PDB entry 2V0U | X-ray diffraction, 1.40 A resolution | chain A

== Chain A ==
Name: NPH1-1
From: Avena sativa
Notes: fragment: light, oxygen, voltage domain, residues 404-546
UniProt: O49003 (O49003_AVESA); residues 404-546 here = UniProt positions 404-546
Amino-acid sequence (146 residues; numbered 401 to 546; the number before each row is that of its first residue):
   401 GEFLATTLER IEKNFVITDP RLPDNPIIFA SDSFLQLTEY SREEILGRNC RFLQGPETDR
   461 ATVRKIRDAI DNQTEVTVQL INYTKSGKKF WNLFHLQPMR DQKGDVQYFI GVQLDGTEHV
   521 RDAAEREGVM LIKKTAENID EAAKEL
Small-molecule neighbours: FMN (flavin mononucleotide): V416, T418, N425, N449, C450, R451, L453, Q454, V463, I466, R467, I470, L480, N482, N492, F494, L496, F509, I510, G511, Q513

== Overview ==
Ligands of chain A: flavin mononucleotide.
Chain A is NPH1-1 (Avena sativa); the structure, n- and c-terminal helices of oat lov2 (404-546) are involved
in light-induced signal transduction (cryo dark ..., was determined by X-ray diffraction (same publication as
2V0W, 2V1A and 2V1B).
